PDB entry 4RJI | X-ray diffraction, 3.20 A resolution | chains A and C of the 4 polymer chains in the assembly

Chain A (and C):
Name: Acetolactate synthase
From: Bacillus subtilis
Notes: EC 4.1.3.18; chain C of this document is another copy of the same molecule, construct and numbering; everything in this record applies to it too
UniProtKB: V5MX36 (V5MX36_BACIU); residues 1-571 here = UniProt positions 1-571
Chain sequence (587 residues; numbered 1 to 587; the number before each row is that of its first residue):
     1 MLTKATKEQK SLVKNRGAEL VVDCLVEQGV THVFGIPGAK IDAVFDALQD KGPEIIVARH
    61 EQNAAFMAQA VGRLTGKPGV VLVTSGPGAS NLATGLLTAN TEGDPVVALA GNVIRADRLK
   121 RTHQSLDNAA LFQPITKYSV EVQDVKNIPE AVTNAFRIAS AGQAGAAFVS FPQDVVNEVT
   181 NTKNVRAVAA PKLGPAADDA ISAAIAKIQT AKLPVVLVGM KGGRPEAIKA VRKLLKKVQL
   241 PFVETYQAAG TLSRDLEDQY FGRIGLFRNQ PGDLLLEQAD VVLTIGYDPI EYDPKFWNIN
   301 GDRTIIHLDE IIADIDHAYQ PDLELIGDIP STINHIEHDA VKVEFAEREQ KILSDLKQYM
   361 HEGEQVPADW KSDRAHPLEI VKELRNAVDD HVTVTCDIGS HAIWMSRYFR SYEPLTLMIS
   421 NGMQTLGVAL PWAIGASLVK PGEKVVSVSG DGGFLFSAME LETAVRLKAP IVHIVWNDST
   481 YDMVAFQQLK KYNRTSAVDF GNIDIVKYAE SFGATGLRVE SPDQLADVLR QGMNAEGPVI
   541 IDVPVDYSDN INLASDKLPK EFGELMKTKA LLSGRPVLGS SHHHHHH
Unresolved in the structure: 1-14, 365-371, 561-587 (chain C: 1-13, 569-587)
Differences from the reference sequence: expression tag (572-587)
Ion coordination: Mg2+: D451, D478, T480 (together with thiamine diphosphate)
Residues lining bound ligands:
  - thiamine diphosphate: I398, G399, S400, H401, Q424, T425, L426, G450, D451, G452, G453, F456, W476, D478, T480, Y481, D482, M483, V484, Y547
  - thiamine diphosphate (TPP): I36, P37, G38, E61, T84, P87, G88, N91, Q124

Chain A / chain C interface:
Residue-residue contacts (22):
  R115(A) - R115(C)
  R115(A) - Q143(C)
  R115(A) - D144(C)
  A116(A) - D144(C)
  A116(A) - N147(C)  hydrogen bond (backbone-side chain)
  R118(A) - E141(C)  hydrogen bond (side chain-backbone)
  R118(A) - Q143(C)
  L119(A) - V140(C)  hydrophobic
  L119(A) - N147(C)
  L119(A) - A151(C)  hydrophobic
  K120(A) - E150(C)  salt bridge
  V140(A) - L119(C)  hydrophobic
  E141(A) - R118(C)  hydrogen bond (backbone-side chain)
  Q143(A) - R115(C)
  Q143(A) - R118(C)
  Q143(A) - Q143(C)
  D144(A) - R115(C)
  D144(A) - A116(C)
  N147(A) - A116(C)  hydrogen bond (side chain-backbone)
  N147(A) - L119(C)
  E150(A) - K120(C)  salt bridge
  A151(A) - L119(C)  hydrophobic
Also at the interface, not in a pair above, chain A (14 interface residues in all): Y138, D174
Also at the interface, not in a pair above, chain C (14 interface residues in all): Y138, D174

In short:
Chain A and chain C each contribute 14 residues to their interface; the contacts include 4 hydrogen bonds and
2 salt bridges. Polar contacts include K120(A)-E150(C), A116(A)-N147(C) and R118(A)-E141(C). Chain A binds
thiamine diphosphate. The Mg2+ site is built by D451(A), D478(A) and T480(A).
Chain A and chain C are both Acetolactate synthase (Bacillus subtilis); the structure, Acetolactate synthase
from Bacillus subtilis bound to ThDP - crystal form I, was determined by X-ray diffraction, deposited together
with 4RJJ and 4RJK.
